4UBP - chains A and C of the 3 polymer chains in the assembly; structure by X-ray diffraction, 1.55 A resolution.

== Chain A ==
Name: Protein (urease (chain A))
From: Sporosarcina pasteurii
Notes: EC 3.5.1.5
Reference sequence: P41022 (URE3_BACPA); numbering as in UniProt (aligned over 1-100)
Chain sequence (101 residues; each row starts with the number of its first residue; numbering starts at 0):
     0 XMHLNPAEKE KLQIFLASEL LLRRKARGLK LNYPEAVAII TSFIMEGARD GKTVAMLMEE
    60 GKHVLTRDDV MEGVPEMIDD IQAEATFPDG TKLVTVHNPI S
Modified residues: ACE (acetyl group) at position 0

== Chain C ==
Name: Protein (urease (chain C))
From: Sporosarcina pasteurii
Notes: EC 3.5.1.5
Reference sequence: P41020 (URE1_BACPA); the construct has insertions or renumbered stretches relative to UniProt, so the offset changes along the chain: 1-28 = UniProt 1-28; 30-570 = UniProt 29-569
Chain sequence (570 residues; row label = number of the first residue in the row):
     1 MKINRQQYAE SYGPTVGDEV RLADTDLWIE VEKDYTTYGD EVNFGGGKVL REGMGENGTY
    61 TRTENVLDLL LTNALILDYT GIYKADIGVK DGYIVGIGKG GNPDIMDGVT PNMIVGTATE
   121 VIAAEGKIVT AGGIDTHVHF INPDQVDVAL ANGITTLFGG GTGPAEGSKA TTVTPGPWNI
   181 EKMLKSTEGL PINVGILGKG HGSSIAPIME QIDAGAAGLK IHEDWGATPA SIDRSLTVAD
   241 EADVQVAIHS DTLNEAGFLE DTLRAINGRV IHSFHVEGAG GGHAPDIMAM AGHPNVLPSS
   301 TNPTRPFTVN TIDEHLDMLM VCHHLKQNIP EDVAFADSRI RPETIAAEDI LHDLGIISMM
   361 STDALAMGRA GEMVLRTWQT ADKMKKQRGP LAEEKNGSDN FRLKRYVSKY TINPAIAQGI
   421 AHEVGSIEEG KFADLVLWEP KFFGVKADRV IKGGIIAYAQ IGDPSASIPT PQPVMGRRMY
   481 GTVGDLIHDT NITFMSKSSI QQGVPAKLGL KRRIGTVKNC RNIGKKDMKW NDVTTDIDIN
   541 PETYEVKVDG EVLTCEPVKE LPMAQRYFLF
Construct notes: variant Glu-19 (Arg in P41020), Trp-28 (Gly in P41020), Thr-36 (Tyr35 in P41020), Thr-37 (Tyr36 in P41020), Tyr-38 (Leu37 in P41020), Leu-263 (Val262 in P41020), Ile-420 (Met419 in P41020); insertion (29); modified residue (220)
Modified residues: Lys-220 (lysine nz-carboxylic acid; KCX)
Swiss-Prot annotation at these positions:
  - active site: His-324 (Proton donor)
Bound ions: Ni2+ site 1: His-137, His-139, Lys-220, Asp-363 (together with acetohydroxamic acid); Ni2+ site 2: Lys-220, His-249, His-275 (together with acetohydroxamic acid)
Ligand contacts: acetohydroxamic acid (HAE): His-137, His-139, Ala-170, Lys-220, His-222, His-249, His-275, Gly-280, Asp-363, Ala-366, Met-367

== How chain A and chain C interact ==
Contacting residue pairs - 38 pairs, chain A then chain C:
  Ala-6(A) / Ser-465(C)
  Glu-9(A) / Pro-464(C)
  Glu-9(A) / Pro-473(C)
  Glu-9(A) / Arg-477(C)  salt bridge
  Lys-10(A) / Asp-463(C)  salt bridge
  Ile-13(A) / Gln-472(C)
  Ile-13(A) / Pro-473(C)
  Leu-19(A) / Phe-570(C)  hydrophobic
  Leu-20(A) / Leu-569(C)  hydrophobic
  Arg-23(A) / Leu-569(C)  hydrogen bond (side chain-backbone)
  Arg-23(A) / Phe-570(C)
  Asn-31(A) / Gln-565(C)  hydrogen bond (side chain-backbone)
  Asn-31(A) / Arg-566(C)
  Asn-31(A) / Phe-568(C)  hydrogen bond (side chain-backbone)
  Tyr-32(A) / Phe-442(C)  hydrophobic
  Tyr-32(A) / Arg-566(C)  hydrogen bond (backbone-backbone)
  Pro-33(A) / Arg-566(C)
  Pro-33(A) / Tyr-567(C)
  Pro-33(A) / Leu-569(C)
  Glu-34(A) / Leu-569(C)
  Val-36(A) / Gln-472(C)
  Thr-40(A) / Gln-472(C)
  Met-70(A) / Gln-565(C)
  Met-70(A) / Arg-566(C)
  Glu-71(A) / Arg-566(C)  hydrogen bond (backbone-side chain)
  Val-73(A) / Arg-566(C)
  Met-76(A) / Lys-441(C)  hydrogen bond (backbone-side chain)
  Met-76(A) / Arg-566(C)
  Met-76(A) / Tyr-567(C)  hydrophobic
  Asp-78(A) / Lys-441(C)  salt bridge
  Gln-81(A) / Ile-468(C)
  Gln-81(A) / Thr-470(C)  hydrogen bond
  Gln-81(A) / Pro-471(C)
  Gln-81(A) / Gln-472(C)  hydrogen bond (backbone-backbone)
  Glu-83(A) / Ala-466(C)
  Glu-83(A) / Ser-467(C)  hydrogen bond
  Leu-92(A) / Ile-468(C)  hydrophobic
  Leu-92(A) / Pro-471(C)  hydrophobic
Also at the interface, not in a pair above, chain A (24 interface residues in all): Ala-16, Met-44, Ala-82

== Overview ==
24 residues of chain A and 19 residues of chain C are in contact, with 9 hydrogen bonds and 3 salt bridges.
Polar pairs include Glu-9(A)/Arg-477(C), Lys-10(A)/Asp-463(C) and Asp-78(A)/Lys-441(C). Ligands of chain C:
acetohydroxamic acid. UniProt lists active-site residue His-324(C) on chain C.
Chain A is Protein (urease (chain A)) and chain C is Protein (urease (chain C)), both from Sporosarcina
pasteurii; the structure, Structure of bacillus pasteurii urease inhibited with acetohydroxamic acid at 1.55 A
resolution, was determined by X-ray diffraction.
